PDB entry 3AAW | X-ray diffraction, 2.50 A resolution | chains C and D of the 4 polymer chains in the assembly

# Chain C
Molecule: Aspartokinase
Organism: Corynebacterium glutamicum
Notes: EC 2.7.2.4
Reference sequence: P26512 (AK_CORGL); numbering as in UniProt (aligned over 1-421)
Amino-acid sequence (421 residues; row label = number of the first residue in the row):
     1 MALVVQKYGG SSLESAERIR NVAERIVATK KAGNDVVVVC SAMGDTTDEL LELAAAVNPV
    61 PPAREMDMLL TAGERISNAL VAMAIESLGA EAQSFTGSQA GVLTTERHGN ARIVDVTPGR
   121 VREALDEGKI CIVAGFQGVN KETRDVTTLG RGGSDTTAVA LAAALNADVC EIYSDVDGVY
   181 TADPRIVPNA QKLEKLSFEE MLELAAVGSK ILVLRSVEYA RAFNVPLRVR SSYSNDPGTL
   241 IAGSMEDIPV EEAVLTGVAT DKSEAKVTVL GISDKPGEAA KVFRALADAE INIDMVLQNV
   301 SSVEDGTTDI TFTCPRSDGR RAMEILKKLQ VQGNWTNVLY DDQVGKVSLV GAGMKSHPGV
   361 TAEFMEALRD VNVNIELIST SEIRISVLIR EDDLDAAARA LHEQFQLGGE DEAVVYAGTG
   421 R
Disordered / not traced: 100-114, 142-143, 410-421
UniProt features mapped onto this chain:
  - binding site (ATP): K7 to G10, S41, S174, D175, Y180 to R185, K210
  - binding site (substrate): R25 to K30, D45 to E49, E74, L125, D126, R151 to S154, D274 to A279, N292 to D294, Q298, V360, T361, N374, I375, S381, E382
  - site (Contribution to the catalysis): K7, E74
  - mutagenesis: G277 (G277A: Change in the inhibitory profile upon addition of threonine), A279 (A279V: Absence of inhibition upon addition of threonine and lysine or lysine alone), Q298 (Q298A: Change in the inhibitory profile and absence of dimerization upon addition of threonine), S301 (S301F: Absence of inhibition upon addition of threonine and lysine or lysine alone; S301Y: Feedback-resistant and enhanced expression of the asd gene), V360 (V360A: Change in the inhibitory profile and shows an different oligomer state upon addition of threonine), T361 (T361A: Change in the inhibitory profile and absence of dimerization upon addition of threonine), E363 (E363A: Change in the inhibitory profile and absence of dimerization upon addition of threonine), F364 (F364A: Change in the inhibitory profile and shows an different oligomer state upon addition of threonine)
Ligand contacts:
  - lysine (LYS), molecule 1: K7, G9, G10, S41, E74, R151, G153, S154, D155, V213
  - lysine (LYS), molecule 2: M354, H357, P358, G359, V360, T361, T380, S381, E382, R384, I385
  - threonine (THR), molecule 1: S273, D274, K275, P276, G277, E278, A279, Q298, T308
  - threonine (THR), molecule 2: V373, N374, I375, I378
What the authors report for this chain:
  - binding site for threonine: D274, P276 to G277, Q298
  - binding site for lysine: S41, S154, M354 to T361, S381, E382, I385
  - contacts within the chain: E74-R151 (salt bridge)
  - mutagenesis - D294A: unchanged catalytic activity on lysine

# Chain D
Molecule: Aspartokinase LysC beta subunit
Organism: Corynebacterium crenatum
Notes: EC 2.7.2.4
Reference sequence: Q93C54 (Q93C54_CORCT); residues 1-172 here = UniProt positions 1-172
Amino-acid sequence (178 residues; numbered 1 to 178; the number before each row is that of its first residue):
     1 MEEAVLTGVA TDKSEAKVTV LGISDKPGEA AKVFRALADA EINIDMVLQN VSSVEDGTTD
    61 ITFTCPRSDG RRAMEILKKL QVQGNWTNVL YDDQVGKVSL VGAGMKSHPG VTAEFMEALR
   121 DVNVNIELIS TSEIRISVLI REDDLDAAAR ALHEQFQLGG EDEAVVYAGT GRHHHHHH
Disordered / not traced: 160-178
Sequence notes: expression tag (173-178)
Ligand contacts:
  - lysine (LYS): I42, N43, I44, D45, M46
  - threonine (THR), molecule 1: I23, S24, D25, K26, P27, G28, E29, A30, A31, Q49, T59, I61
  - threonine (THR), molecule 2: V124, N125, I126, I129
What the authors report for this chain:
  - binding site for threonine: P27 to G28
  - binding site for lysine: E3, I42, I44, D45
  - allosteric site: D45

# Chain C / chain D interface
Pairs across the interface (128; chain C residue first):
  D145(C) with T7(D); Q157(D); L158(D); G159(D), hydrogen bond (side chain-backbone)
  V146(C) with L6(D); T7(D); L158(D), hydrophobic
  T147(C) with V5(D); L6(D), hydrogen bond (backbone-backbone); F156(D), hydrogen bond (side chain-backbone); Q157(D); L158(D)
  T148(C) with A4(D)
  L149(C) with E3(D); A4(D), hydrogen bond (backbone-backbone); L6(D), hydrophobic; H108(D)
  G150(C) with E2(D)
  R151(C) with M1(D), hydrogen bond (backbone-backbone); E3(D)
  G152(C) with E3(D)
  G153(C) with E3(D), hydrogen bond (backbone-side chain)
  T156(C) with E3(D), hydrogen bond
  E203(C) with I134(D)
  A206(C) with E133(D); I134(D), hydrophobic
  V213(C) with E3(D)
  L214(C) with A103(D); G104(D); E133(D)
  R215(C) with E3(D); A4(D); V5(D)
  E218(C) with V5(D); T7(D); A103(D)
  E264(C) with K106(D), salt bridge
  K266(C) with V51(D)
  T268(C) with V51(D)
  D274(C) with N125(D), hydrogen bond; I126(D)
  K275(C) with N125(D), hydrogen bond (backbone-side chain)
  P276(C) with N123(D); N125(D)
  G277(C) with R120(D)
  A279(C) with M116(D), hydrophobic
  A280(C) with M116(D); E117(D)
  F283(C) with T112(D); A113(D)
  R284(C) with A113(D); E114(D); E117(D), salt bridge
  A287(C) with P109(D); G110(D); A113(D), hydrophobic
  I291(C) with P109(D)
  N292(C) with E2(D); K106(D); S107(D); P109(D)
  I293(C) with K106(D); T112(D)
  D294(C) with K106(D); S132(D); E133(D), hydrogen bond (side chain-backbone)
  M295(C) with T131(D)
  V296(C) with I129(D), hydrophobic; S130(D); T131(D), hydrogen bond (backbone-side chain)
  L297(C) with L48(D), hydrophobic; Q49(D); N50(D), hydrogen bond (backbone-side chain); I129(D)
  Q298(C) with L48(D); I126(D); E127(D); L128(D); I129(D), hydrogen bond (backbone-backbone)
  N299(C) with L48(D), hydrogen bond (side chain-backbone); D60(D); T62(D), hydrogen bond; E127(D); L128(D)
  V300(C) with K17(D); T19(D); L128(D), hydrophobic
  D309(C) with N50(D), hydrogen bond (backbone-side chain)
  T311(C) with N50(D), hydrogen bond
  S356(C) with N43(D)
  H357(C) with N43(D), hydrogen bond (backbone-side chain)
  P358(C) with E41(D); I42(D); N43(D)
  G359(C) with A38(D)
  T361(C) with F34(D)
  A362(C) with F34(D); R35(D)
  E363(C) with R35(D)
  M365(C) with A30(D), hydrophobic; A31(D); F34(D), hydrophobic
  E366(C) with A31(D); R35(D), salt bridge
  R369(C) with G28(D); A31(D)
  N374(C) with D25(D); K26(D), hydrogen bond (side chain-backbone); P27(D)
  I375(C) with D25(D); Q49(D)
  E376(C) with Q49(D); N50(D); V51(D)
  L377(C) with Q49(D); N50(D)
  I378(C) with V47(D), hydrophobic; L48(D); Q49(D), hydrogen bond (backbone-backbone)
  S379(C) with V47(D); S130(D), hydrogen bond
  T380(C) with D45(D); M46(D); V47(D), hydrogen bond (side chain-backbone); S130(D)
  S381(C) with D45(D)
  E382(C) with D45(D)
  R384(C) with S132(D)
Also at the interface, not in a pair above, chain C (67 interface residues in all): R144, L202, E290, I310, M354, N372, V373
Also at the interface, not in a pair above, chain D (61 interface residues in all): I44, I61, V124

# Summary
67 residues of chain C face 61 of chain D across their interface; the contacts include 22 hydrogen bonds and 3
salt bridges. Polar contacts include E264(C)-K106(D), R284(C)-E117(D) and E366(C)-R35(D). The paper reports a
binding site for lysine at S41(C), S154(C) and E3(D) among others; D294A of chain C leaves catalytic activity
on lysine unchanged.
Here chain C is Aspartokinase (Corynebacterium glutamicum) and chain D is Aspartokinase LysC beta subunit
(Corynebacterium crenatum). Entry 3AAW (Crystal structure of aspartate kinase from Corynebacterium glutamicum
in complex with lysine and threonine) was determined by X-ray diffraction (same publication as 3AB2 and 3AB4).
